PDB entry 5T5C | X-ray diffraction, 1.85 A resolution | chains A and D of the 6 polymer chains in the assembly

[Chain A]
Name: Nuclease EXOG, mitochondrial
From: Homo sapiens
Notes: EC 3.1.30.-
UniProt: Q9Y2C4 (EXOG_HUMAN); numbering as in UniProt (aligned over 59-368)
Chain sequence (317 residues; each row starts with the number of its first residue):
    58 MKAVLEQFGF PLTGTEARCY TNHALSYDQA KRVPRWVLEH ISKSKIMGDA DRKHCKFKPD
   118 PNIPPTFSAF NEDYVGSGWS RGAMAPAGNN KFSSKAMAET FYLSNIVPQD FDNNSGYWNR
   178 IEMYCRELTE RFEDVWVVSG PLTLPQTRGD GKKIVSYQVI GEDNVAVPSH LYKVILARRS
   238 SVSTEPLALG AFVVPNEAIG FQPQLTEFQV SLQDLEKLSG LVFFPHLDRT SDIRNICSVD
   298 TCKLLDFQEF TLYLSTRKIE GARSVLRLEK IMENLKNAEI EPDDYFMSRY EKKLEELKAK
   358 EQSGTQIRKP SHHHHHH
Not modelled in the structure: 58-60, 357-374
Disulfides: Cys294-Cys299
Sequence notes: initiating methionine (58); engineered mutation Ala140 (His in Q9Y2C4); expression tag (369-374)
Bound ions: Mg2+: Asn171 (shared with 2 residues of chain C)
Curated features (UniProtKB/Swiss-Prot):
  - binding site (a divalent metal cation): Asn171
  - natural variant: Gly277 (G277V: Abolishes catalytic activity)
  - mutagenesis: Ser137 (S137D: No effect on catalytic activity)
From the paper describing this entry:
  - Mg2+ coordination: Asn171
  - mutagenesis - H140A: abolished catalytic activity
  - binding site for the 9-nt DNA strand (chain D): Arg320
  - binding site for the 9-nt DNA strand: Arg324, Lys327
  - conformationally variable residues (domain motion): Arg324
  - binding site for the 9-nt DNA strand: Arg138, Lys148, Tyr310, Arg314
  - mutagenesis - R314A: decreased binding to the 9-nt DNA strand
  - mutagenesis - R314A: increased catalytic activity with the 9-nt DNA strand
  - mutagenesis - R314A: decreased binding to 5'-P-containing DNA
  - mutagenesis - R314A: increased catalytic activity on 5'-P-containing DNA

[Chain D]
Molecule: 9-nt DNA strand
Sequence (9 nucleotides; row label = number of the first residue in the row):
     2 GCACGTCAG
Not modelled in the structure: 2

[Chain A / chain D interface]
Contacting residue pairs (8):
  Lys113(A) with DA4(D), salt bridge to the phosphate
  Asp169(A) with DG10(D), phosphate contact
  Ser172(A) with DG10(D), hydrogen bond to the base
  Asn176(A) with DG10(D), base contact
  Leu311(A) with DG10(D), base contact
  Lys315(A) with DG10(D), base contact
  Arg320(A) with DG6(D), sugar contact; DT7(D), salt bridge to the phosphate
Interface residues without a listed pair, chain A (8 interface residues in all): Phe307

[Overview]
The interface between chain A and chain D involves 8 residues on one side and 4 on the other, with 1 hydrogen
bond and 2 salt bridges. Polar contacts include Ser172(A)-DG10(D), Lys113(A)-DA4(D) and Arg320(A)-DT7(D). From
the paper: a binding site for the 9-nt DNA strand at Arg324(A), Lys327(A) and Arg138(A) among others; H140A of
chain A abolishes catalytic activity.
Here chain A is Nuclease EXOG, mitochondrial (Homo sapiens) and chain D is a 9-nt DNA strand. Entry 5T5C (A
Novel domain in human EXOG converts apoptotic endonuclease to DNA-repair enzyme) was determined by X-ray
diffraction (same publication as 5T40 and 5T4I).
